5CJS - chains L and H of the 4 polymer chains in the assembly; structure by X-ray diffraction, 4.30 A resolution (low resolution: residue-level contacts below are approximate; hydrogen-bond / salt-bridge calls are withheld).

== Chain L ==
Molecule: CR9114 light chain
Source organism: Homo sapiens
Sequence (215 residues; each row starts with the number of its first residue; note: 4 numbers in that range are skipped by the numbering (no residue carries them; nothing is unmodelled there); a row labelled like 27A-27B holds insertion residues (27A, then the next letters in order)):
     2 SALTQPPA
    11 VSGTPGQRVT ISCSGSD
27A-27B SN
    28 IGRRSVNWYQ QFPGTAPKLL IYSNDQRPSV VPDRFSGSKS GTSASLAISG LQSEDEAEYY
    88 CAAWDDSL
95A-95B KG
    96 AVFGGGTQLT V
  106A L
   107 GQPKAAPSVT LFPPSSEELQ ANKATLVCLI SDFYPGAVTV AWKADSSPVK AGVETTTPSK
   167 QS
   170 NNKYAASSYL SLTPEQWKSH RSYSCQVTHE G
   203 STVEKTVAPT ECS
Unresolved in the structure: 212-215

== Chain H ==
Molecule: CR9114 heavy chain
Source organism: Homo sapiens
Sequence (230 residues; numbered 1 to 236 plus 8 insertion-coded residues; 14 numbers in that range are skipped by the numbering (no residue carries them; nothing is unmodelled there); the number before each row is that of its first residue; a row labelled like 82A-82C holds insertion residues (82A, then the next letters in order)):
     1 QVQLVQSGAE VKKPGSSVKV SCKSSGGTSN NYAISWVRQA PGQGLDWMGG IS
   52A P
    53 IFGSTAYAQK FQGRVTISAD IFSNTAYMEL
82A-82C NSL
    83 TSEDTAVYFC ARHGNYYY
100A-100D YSGM
   101 DVWGQGTTVT VSSASTKGPS VFPLAPSSK
   132 STSGGTAALG CLVKDYFPEP VTV
   156 SW
   162 NSGALTSG
   171 VHTFPAVLQS
   182 SGLYSLSSVV TVPSSSLGT
   203 Q
   205 TYICNVNHKP SNTKVDKR
   225 VEPKSCHHHH HH
Unresolved in the structure: 132-135, 228-236

== Interface between chain L and chain H ==
Residue-residue contacts (55):
  Arg-31(L) / Tyr-100A(H)
  Asn-34(L) / Tyr-100A(H)
  Asn-34(L) / Gly-100C(H)
  Tyr-36(L) / Met-100D(H)
  Gln-38(L) / Gln-39(H)
  Ala-43(L) / Phe-91(H)
  Ala-43(L) / Gly-104(H)
  Pro-44(L) / Trp-103(H)
  Leu-46(L) / Gly-100C(H)
  Leu-46(L) / Met-100D(H)
  Leu-46(L) / Asp-101(H)
  Tyr-87(L) / Gln-43(H)
  Tyr-87(L) / Gly-44(H)
  Tyr-87(L) / Leu-45(H)
  Trp-91(L) / Tyr-100(H)
  Ser-94(L) / Gln-61(H)
  Leu-95(L) / Gln-61(H)
  Lys-95A(L) / Trp-47(H)
  Gly-95B(L) / Trp-47(H)
  Ala-96(L) / Trp-47(H)
  Phe-98(L) / Leu-45(H)
  Phe-98(L) / Trp-47(H)
  Gly-100(L) / Gly-44(H)
  Thr-116(L) / Ser-128(H)
  Thr-116(L) / Lys-129(H)
  Phe-118(L) / Leu-124(H)
  Phe-118(L) / Ala-125(H)
  Phe-118(L) / Ala-139(H)
  Ser-121(L) / Phe-122(H)
  Ser-121(L) / Pro-123(H)
  Glu-123(L) / Phe-122(H)
  Glu-123(L) / Pro-123(H)
  Glu-123(L) / Lys-221(H)
  Glu-124(L) / Phe-122(H)
  Glu-124(L) / Leu-143(H)
  Glu-124(L) / Lys-145(H)
  Lys-129(L) / Lys-145(H)
  Thr-131(L) / Lys-145(H)
  Val-133(L) / Leu-124(H)
  Val-133(L) / Ser-188(H)
  Leu-135(L) / Phe-174(H)
  Leu-135(L) / Val-190(H)
  Glu-160(L) / Val-177(H)
  Glu-160(L) / Leu-178(H)
  Glu-160(L) / Gln-179(H)
  Glu-160(L) / Ser-180(H)
  Thr-162(L) / Pro-175(H)
  Thr-162(L) / Val-177(H)
  Ser-165(L) / His-172(H)
  Ala-174(L) / His-172(H)
  Ala-174(L) / Phe-174(H)
  Ala-175(L) / Phe-174(H)
  Ser-176(L) / Phe-174(H)
  Tyr-178(L) / Leu-187(H)
  Tyr-178(L) / Ser-188(H)
Also at the interface, not in a pair above, chain L (41 interface residues in all): Thr-42, Tyr-49, Gly-99, Ala-127, Ala-130, Ile-136, Thr-161, Thr-163, Lys-166
Also at the interface, not in a pair above, chain H (42 interface residues in all): Val-37, Asp-46, Tyr-59, Ser-100B, Gln-105, Val-121, Leu-140, Asp-146

== Overview ==
41 residues of chain L face 42 of chain H across their interface.
Chain L is CR9114 light chain and chain H is CR9114 heavy chain, both from Homo sapiens; the structure,
Crystal structure of a monomeric influenza hemagglutinin stem in complex with an broadly neutralizing antibody
CR9114, was determined by X-ray diffraction (same publication as 5CJQ).
